Entry 7MZF (X-ray diffraction, 2.49 A resolution); this record covers chains A and L of the 3 polymer chains in the assembly.

# Chain A
Molecule: Spike protein S1
Source organism: Severe acute respiratory syndrome coronavirus 2
Notes: fragment: Receptor Binding Domain (RBD)
UniProtKB: P0DTC2 (SPIKE_SARS2); residue numbers follow UniProt; this construct covers 331-527
Chain sequence (205 residues; each row starts with the number of its first residue):
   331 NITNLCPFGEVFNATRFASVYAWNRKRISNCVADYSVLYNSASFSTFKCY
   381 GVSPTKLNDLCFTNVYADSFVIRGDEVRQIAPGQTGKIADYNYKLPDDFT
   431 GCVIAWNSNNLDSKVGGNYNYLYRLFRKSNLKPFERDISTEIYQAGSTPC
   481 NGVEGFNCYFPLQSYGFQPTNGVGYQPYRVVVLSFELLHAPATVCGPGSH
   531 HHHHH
Not modelled in the structure: 331-333, 530-535
Construct notes: expression tag (528-535)
Cystine bridges: Cys336-Cys361, Cys379-Cys432, Cys391-Cys525, Cys480-Cys488
Covalent attachments: N-acetylglucosamine (NAG) linked to Asn343
UniProt features mapped onto this chain:
  - region: Arg403 to Asp405 (Integrin-binding motif), Asn448 to Phe456 (Immunodominant HLA epitope recognized by the CD8+)
  - glycosylation (N-linked (GlcNAc...) asparagine): Asn331 (complex), Asn343 (complex)

# Chain L
Molecule: PDI 37 light chain
Source organism: Homo sapiens
Chain sequence (214 residues; row label = number of the first residue in the row):
     1 DIQMTQPPSPLFASVGDRVTITCRASQSISSWLAWYQQKPGKAPKLLIYK
    51 ASSLESGVPSRFSGSGSETEFTLTISSLQPDDFATYYCQQYNSYFPTFGQ
   101 GTKVEIKRTVAAPSVFIFPPSDEQLKSGTASVVCLLNNFYPREAKVQWKV
   151 DNALQSGNSQESVTEQDSKDSTYSLSSTLTLSKADYEKHKVYACEVTHQG
   201 LSSPVTKSFNRGEC
Cystine bridges: Cys23-Cys88, Cys134-Cys194

# Chain A / chain L interface
Contacting residue pairs (18; chain A residue first):
  Arg403(A) - Asn92(L)  hydrogen bond (side chain-backbone)
  Arg408(A) - Tyr94(L)
  Lys417(A) - Asn92(L)  hydrogen bond
  Tyr453(A) - Asn92(L)  hydrogen bond
  Tyr495(A) - Trp32(L)
  Gln498(A) - Ser30(L)
  Gln498(A) - Ser31(L)
  Thr500(A) - Ser28(L)  hydrogen bond
  Thr500(A) - Ser30(L)
  Thr500(A) - Glu68(L)  hydrogen bond
  Asn501(A) - Ser28(L)
  Asn501(A) - Glu68(L)  hydrogen bond (backbone-side chain)
  Gly502(A) - Ser28(L)
  Tyr505(A) - Ile2(L)
  Tyr505(A) - Ser28(L)
  Tyr505(A) - Ile29(L)
  Tyr505(A) - Trp32(L)
  Tyr505(A) - Ser93(L)
Also at the interface, not in a pair above, chain A (13 interface residues in all): Asp405, Ser494, Pro499
Also at the interface, not in a pair above, chain L (11 interface residues in all): Gln90
From the paper, about this interface:
  - epitope / paratope residues, chain A: Asn501(A)

# In short
13 residues of chain A and 11 residues of chain L are in contact; the contacts include 6 hydrogen bonds. Polar
contacts include Arg403(A)-Asn92(L), Lys417(A)-Asn92(L) and Tyr453(A)-Asn92(L). Covalently linked
N-acetylglucosamine: at Asn343(A). From the paper: the epitope/paratope residue Asn501(A).
Chain A is Spike protein S1 (Severe acute respiratory syndrome coronavirus 2) and chain L is PDI 37 light
chain (Homo sapiens); the structure, SARS-CoV-2 receptor binding domain bound to Fab PDI 37, was determined by
X-ray diffraction together with 7MZH, 7MZJ and 7MZK from the same study.
